PDB entry 5Y5X | electron microscopy, 5.00 A resolution (low resolution: residue-level contacts below are approximate; hydrogen-bond / salt-bridge calls are withheld) | chains T and U of the 26 polymer chains in the assembly

Chain T (and U):
Name: V-type ATP synthase, subunit K
Organism: Thermus thermophilus HB8
Notes: chain U of this document is another copy of the same molecule, construct and numbering; everything in this record applies to it too
UniProt: Q5SIT7 (Q5SIT7_THET8); residues -18 to 80 here correspond to UniProt positions 1-99 (UniProt number = residue number + 19)
Amino-acid sequence (99 residues; numbered -18 to 80; the number before each row is that of its first residue; numbers below 1 keep their minus sign (Met-18 is residue -18)):
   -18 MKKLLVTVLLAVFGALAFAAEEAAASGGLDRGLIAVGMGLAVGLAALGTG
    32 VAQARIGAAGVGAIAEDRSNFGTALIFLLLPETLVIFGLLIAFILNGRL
Disordered / not traced: -18 to 4

Chain T / chain U interface:
Pairs across the interface - 16 pairs, chain T then chain U:
  Asp11(T) - Gly9(U)
  Leu14(T) - Gly13(U)
  Ile15(T) - Gly13(U)
  Gly18(T) - Val17(U)
  Gly18(T) - Gly20(U)
  Ala22(T) - Gly20(U)
  Ala22(T) - Gly24(U)
  Leu25(T) - Gly24(U)
  Ala26(T) - Gly24(U)
  Gly29(T) - Leu28(U)
  Gly29(T) - Gly31(U)
  Ala33(T) - Gly31(U)
  Ala33(T) - Ala35(U)
  Gly78(T) - Ala5(U)
  Arg79(T) - Ala5(U)
  Arg79(T) - Ala6(U)
Also at the interface, not in a pair above, chain T (15 interface residues in all): Leu21, Arg36, Ile37, Leu80
Also at the interface, not in a pair above, chain U (12 interface residues in all): Ala27, Ala39

Overview:
15 residues of chain T face 12 of chain U across their interface.
Chain T and chain U are both V-type ATP synthase, subunit K (Thermus thermophilus HB8); the structure,
V/A-type ATPase/synthase from Thermus thermophilus, rotational state 1, was determined by electron microscopy
(same publication as 5Y5Y, 5Y5Z and 5Y60).
